Entry 5FAX (X-ray diffraction, 2.00 A resolution); this record covers chain A.

Chain A:
Name: Subtilase SubHal from Bacillus halmapalus
Source organism: Bacillus halmapalus
Notes: EC 3.4.21.14
Sequence (433 residues; numbered 1 to 433; the number before each row is that of its first residue):
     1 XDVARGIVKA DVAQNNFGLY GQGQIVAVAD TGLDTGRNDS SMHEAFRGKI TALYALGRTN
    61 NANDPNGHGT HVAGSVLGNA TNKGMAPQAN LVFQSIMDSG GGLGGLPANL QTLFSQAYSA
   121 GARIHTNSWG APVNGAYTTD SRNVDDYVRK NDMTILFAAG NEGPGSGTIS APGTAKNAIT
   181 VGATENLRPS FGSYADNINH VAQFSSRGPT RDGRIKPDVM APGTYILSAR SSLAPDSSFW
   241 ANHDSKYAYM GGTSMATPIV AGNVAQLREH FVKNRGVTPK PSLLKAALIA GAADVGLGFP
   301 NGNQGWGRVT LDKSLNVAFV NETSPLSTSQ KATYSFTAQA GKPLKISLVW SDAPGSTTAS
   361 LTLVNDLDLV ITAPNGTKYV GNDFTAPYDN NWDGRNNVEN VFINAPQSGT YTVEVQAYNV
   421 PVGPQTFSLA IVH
Modified positions: 5VV (N-carbamoyl-L-Asparagine) at position 1
Ion coordination: Ca2+ site 1: E185, S193, D196, H200; Ca2+ site 2: D366, L367, D368, D393, E399; Ca2+ site 3: D383, T385, P387, N390, N391

In short:
E185, S193, D196 and H200 coordinate Ca2+ site 1. D366, L367, D368, D393 and E399 coordinate Ca2+ site 2.
Chain A is Subtilase SubHal from Bacillus halmapalus (Bacillus halmapalus); the structure, Structure of
subtilase SubHal from Bacillus halmapalus, was determined by X-ray diffraction together with 5FFN from the
same study.
